9F9O - chains E and S of the 7 polymer chains in the assembly; structure by electron microscopy, 3.00 A resolution.

== Chain E ==
Protein: Large T antigen
Organism: Betapolyomavirus macacae
Notes: EC 3.6.4.-
UniProtKB: P03070 (LT_SV40); residue numbers follow UniProt; this construct covers 266-627
Sequence (362 residues; each row starts with the number of its first residue):
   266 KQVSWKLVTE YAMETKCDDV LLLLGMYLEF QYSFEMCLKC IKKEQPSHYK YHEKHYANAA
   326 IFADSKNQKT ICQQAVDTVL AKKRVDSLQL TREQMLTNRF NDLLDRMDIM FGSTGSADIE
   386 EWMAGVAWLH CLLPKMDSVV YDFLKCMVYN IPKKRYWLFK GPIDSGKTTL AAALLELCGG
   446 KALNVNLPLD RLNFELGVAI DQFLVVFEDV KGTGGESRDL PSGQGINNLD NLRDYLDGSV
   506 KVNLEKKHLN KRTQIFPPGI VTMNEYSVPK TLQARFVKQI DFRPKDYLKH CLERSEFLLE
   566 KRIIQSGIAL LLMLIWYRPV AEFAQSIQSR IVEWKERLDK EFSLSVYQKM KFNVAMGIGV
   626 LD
Small-molecule neighbours: ATP (adenosine-5'-triphosphate): Leu397, Pro427, Ile428, Asp429, Ser430, Gly431, Lys432, Thr433, Thr434, Asp474, Asn529, Arg548, Pro549, Lys550, Leu553, Leu557, Leu564
Swiss-Prot annotation at these positions:
  - binding site (Zn(2+)): Cys302, Cys305, His313, His317
  - binding site (ATP): Gly426 to Thr433

== Chain S ==
Molecule: Chains: S
Sequence (8 nucleotides; row label = number of the first residue in the row):
     1 TTTTTTTT

== How chain E and chain S interact ==
Contacting residue pairs (7):
  Arg456(E) - DT7(S)  salt bridge to the phosphate
  Phe459(E) - DT6(S)  phosphate contact
  Lys512(E) - DT6(S)  phosphate contact
  Lys512(E) - DT7(S)  salt bridge to the phosphate
  His513(E) - DT4(S)  base contact
  His513(E) - DT5(S)  hydrogen bond to the base
  His513(E) - DT6(S)  hydrogen bond to the phosphate
Interface residues without a listed pair, chain E (6 interface residues in all): Glu510, Lys511

== Summary ==
The interface between chain E and chain S involves 6 residues on one side and 4 on the other; the contacts
include 2 hydrogen bonds and 2 salt bridges. Among the polar pairs are His513(E)-DT5(S), His513(E)-DT6(S) and
Arg456(E)-DT7(S). Ligands of chain E: ATP.
Here chain E is Large T antigen (Betapolyomavirus macacae) and chain S is Chains: S. Entry 9F9O (Active SV40
LTAg complex with DNA (3D variability component_001, frame_015)) was determined by electron microscopy (same
publication as 9EVH, 9EVP, 9F3T, 9F3U, 9F5I, 9F73 and 14 further entries).
